PDB entry 7M7J | electron microscopy, 4.30 A resolution (low resolution: residue-level contacts below are approximate; hydrogen-bond / salt-bridge calls are withheld) | chains E and F of the 6 polymer chains in the assembly

Chain E:
Molecule: 1B2 (heavy chain)
Source organism: Homo sapiens
Amino-acid sequence (249 residues; each row starts with the number of its first residue):
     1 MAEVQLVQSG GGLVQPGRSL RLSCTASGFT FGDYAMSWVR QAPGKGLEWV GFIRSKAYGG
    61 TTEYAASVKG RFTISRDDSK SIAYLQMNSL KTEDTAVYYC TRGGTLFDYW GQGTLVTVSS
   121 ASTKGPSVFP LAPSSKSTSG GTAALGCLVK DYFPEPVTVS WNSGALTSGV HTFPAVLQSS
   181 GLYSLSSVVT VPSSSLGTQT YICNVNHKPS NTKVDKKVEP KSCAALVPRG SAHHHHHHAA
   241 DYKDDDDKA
Disordered / not traced: 1-2, 136-142, 194-199, 221-249
Disulfide bonds: C24-C100, C147-C203

Chain F:
Molecule: 1B2 (light chain)
Source organism: Homo sapiens
Amino-acid sequence (236 residues; each row starts with the number of its first residue):
     1 LFAIPLVVPF YSHSALDVVM TQSPLSLPVT PGEPASISCR SSQSLLHSNG YNYLDWYLQK
    61 PGQSPQLLIY LGSNRASGVP DRFSGSGSGT DFTLKISRVE AEDVGVYYCM QSLQTPRLTF
   121 GPGTKVDIKR TVAAPSVFIF PPSDEQLKSG TASVVCLLNN FYPRGAKVQW KVDNALQSGN
   181 SQESVTEQDS KDSTYSLSST LTLSKADYEK HKVYACEVTH QGLSSPVTKS FNRGEC
Disordered / not traced: 1-16, 173-177, 211-214, 232-236
Disulfide bonds: C39-C109, C156-C216

How chain E and chain F interact:
Contacting residue pairs - 55 pairs, chain E then chain F:
  V39(E) - F120(F)
  Q41(E) - Q59(F)
  G46(E) - Y108(F)
  L47(E) - Q59(F)
  L47(E) - Y108(F)
  L47(E) - T119(F)
  L47(E) - F120(F)
  E48(E) - L118(F)
  E48(E) - T119(F)
  W49(E) - P116(F)
  W49(E) - L118(F)
  Y99(E) - Q59(F)
  Y99(E) - Q63(F)
  Y99(E) - P65(F)
  T105(E) - D55(F)
  T105(E) - S112(F)
  T105(E) - R117(F)
  L106(E) - D55(F)
  F107(E) - Y57(F)
  F107(E) - L67(F)
  F107(E) - F120(F)
  D108(E) - L67(F)
  W110(E) - Y57(F)
  W110(E) - S64(F)
  W110(E) - P65(F)
  W110(E) - Q66(F)
  W110(E) - L67(F)
  G111(E) - S64(F)
  F129(E) - S143(F)
  F129(E) - Q146(F)
  F129(E) - S149(F)
  F129(E) - T151(F)
  P130(E) - S143(F)
  P130(E) - E145(F)
  L131(E) - F140(F)
  A132(E) - F140(F)
  P133(E) - F140(F)
  A144(E) - F138(F)
  A144(E) - F140(F)
  K150(E) - Q146(F)
  K150(E) - T151(F)
  K150(E) - S153(F)
  H171(E) - T186(F)
  H171(E) - S196(F)
  F173(E) - L157(F)
  F173(E) - S198(F)
  P174(E) - S184(F)
  P174(E) - V185(F)
  P174(E) - T186(F)
  V176(E) - Q182(F)
  V176(E) - S184(F)
  Q178(E) - Q182(F)
  V188(E) - L157(F)
  T190(E) - F138(F)
  T190(E) - N159(F)
Other interface residues (no listed pair), chain E (33 interface residues in all): A65, Q112, S134, L148, T172, L177
Other interface residues (no listed pair), chain F (38 interface residues in all): M110, T115, I139, P141, A152, L197, T200

Overview:
Chain E and chain F form an interface of 33 and 38 residues respectively.
Chain E is 1B2 (heavy chain) and chain F is 1B2 (light chain), both from Homo sapiens; the structure,
6-Deoxyerythronolide B synthase (DEBS) module 1 in complex with antibody fragment 1B2: "turnstile closed"
state (TE-free), was determined by electron microscopy together with 7M7E, 7M7F, 7M7G, 7M7H and 7M7I from the
same study.
